6OJB - chain A; structure by X-ray diffraction, 2.09 A resolution.

== Chain A ==
Name: Endo alpha-1,4 polygalactosaminidase
From: Neosartorya fumigata (strain ATCC MYA-4609 / Af293 / CBS 101355 / FGSC A1100)
UniProt: Q4WX16 (Q4WX16_ASPFU); residue numbers follow UniProt; this construct covers 46-318
Amino-acid sequence (294 residues; row label = number of the first residue in the row):
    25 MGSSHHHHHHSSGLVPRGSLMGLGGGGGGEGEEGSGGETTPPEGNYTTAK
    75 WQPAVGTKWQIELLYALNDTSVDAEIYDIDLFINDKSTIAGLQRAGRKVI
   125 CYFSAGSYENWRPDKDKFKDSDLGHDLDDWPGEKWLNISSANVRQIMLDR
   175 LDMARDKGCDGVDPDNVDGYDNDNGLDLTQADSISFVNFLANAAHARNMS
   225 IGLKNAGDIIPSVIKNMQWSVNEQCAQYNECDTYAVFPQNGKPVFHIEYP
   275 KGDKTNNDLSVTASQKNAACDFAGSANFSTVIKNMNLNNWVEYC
Unresolved in the structure: 25-67
Construct notes: initiating methionine (25); expression tag (26-45)
Disulfides: Cys-125/Cys-183, Cys-249/Cys-255, Cys-294/Cys-318
Glycans and other covalent adducts: glycan linked to Asn-69; N-acetylglucosamine (NAG) linked to Asn-92, Asn-161, Asn-222, Asn-301
Ligand contacts: 2-amino-2-deoxy-alpha-D-galactopyranose (X6X): Leu-87, Leu-88, Asp-104, Tyr-126, Glu-133, Trp-135, Arg-136, Trp-154, Glu-157, Asp-189, Asn-310, Leu-311
From the paper describing this entry:
  - catalytic residues: Asp-189, Glu-247
  - binding site for 2-amino-2-deoxy-alpha-D-galactopyranose: Leu-87, Tyr-126, Glu-133, Arg-136, Trp-154, Glu-157, Asn-310
  - contacts within the chain: Tyr-126/Asp-189 (hydrogen bond)
  - conformationally variable residues (loop rearrangement): Trp-154, Glu-157
  - specificity-determining residues: Glu-133, Glu-157
  - mutagenesis - Y126F (215-fold), W154A, W154F: decreased catalytic activity on biofilm disruption
  - mutagenesis - E157S: abolished catalytic activity on biofilm
  - mutagenesis - E157Q: abolished catalytic activity on GAG biofilms
  - mutagenesis - E133D: decreased catalytic activity on GAG

== In short ==
Bound to chain A: 2-amino-2-deoxy-alpha-D-galactopyranose. N-acetylglucosamine is covalently linked to Asn-92,
Asn-161, Asn-222 and Asn-301. From the paper: catalytic residues Asp-189 and Glu-247; Y126F, W154A and W154F
reduce catalytic activity on biofilm disruption; 6 substitutions were tested in all.
Chain A is Endo alpha-1,4 polygalactosaminidase (Neosartorya fumigata (strain ATCC MYA-4609 / Af293 / CBS
101355 / FGSC A1100)); the structure, Crystal Structure of Aspergillus fumigatus Ega3 complex with
galactosamine, was determined by X-ray diffraction (same publication as 6OJ1).
